9GD0 - chains I and O of the 16 polymer chains in the assembly; structure by electron microscopy, 2.80 A resolution.

[Chain I]
Molecule: 250-nt DNA strand
Organism: synthetic construct
Sequence (250 nucleotides; numbered -176 to 73; the number before each row is that of its first residue; numbers below 1 keep their minus sign (DC-176 is residue -176)):
  -176 CTGGAGAATC CCGGTGCCGA GGCCGCTCAA TTGGTCGTAG ACAGCTCTAG CACCGCTTAA
  -116 ACGCACGTAC GCGCTGTCCC CCGCGTTTTA ACCGCCAAGG GGATTACTCC CTAGTCTCCA
   -56 GGGAATTCCT CAATTGGTCG TAGACAGCTC TAGCACCGCT TAAACGCACG TACGCGCTGT
     4 CCCCCGCGTT TTAACCGCCA AGGGGATTAC TCCCTAGTCT CCAGGCACGT GTCAGATATA
    64 TACATCCTGT

[Chain O]
Molecule: Histone H3.2
Organism: Xenopus laevis
Reference sequence: P84233 (H32_XENLA); residues 0-135 here correspond to UniProt positions 1-136 (UniProt number = residue number + 1)
Sequence (136 residues; row label = number of the first residue in the row; numbering starts at 0):
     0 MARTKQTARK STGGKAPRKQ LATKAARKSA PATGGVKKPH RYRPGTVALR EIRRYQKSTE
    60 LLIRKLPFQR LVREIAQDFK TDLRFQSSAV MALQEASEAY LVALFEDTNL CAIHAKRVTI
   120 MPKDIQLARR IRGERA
Not modelled in the structure: 0-38, 135
Construct notes: conflict Ala102 (Gly103 in P84233)
Swiss-Prot annotation at these positions:
  - modified residue: Arg2 (Asymmetric dimethylarginine), Thr3 (Phosphothreonine), Lys4 (Allysine), Gln5 (5-glutamyl dopamine), Thr6 (Phosphothreonine), Arg8 (Citrulline), Lys9 (N6,N6,N6-trimethyllysine), Ser10 (ADP-ribosylserine), Thr11 (Phosphothreonine), Lys14 (N6-(2-hydroxyisobutyryl)lysine), Arg17 (Asymmetric dimethylarginine), Lys18 (N6-(2-hydroxyisobutyryl)lysine), Lys23 (N6-(2-hydroxyisobutyryl)lysine), Arg26 (Citrulline), Lys27 (N6,N6,N6-trimethyllysine), Ser28 (ADP-ribosylserine), Lys36 (N6,N6,N6-trimethyllysine), Lys37 (N6-methyllysine), Tyr41 (Phosphotyrosine), Lys56 (N6,N6,N6-trimethyllysine) and 8 more in UniProt
  - lipidation: Cys110 (S-palmitoyl cysteine)

[Chain I / chain O interface]
Contacting residue pairs (23; chain I residue first):
  DA-170(I) - His39(O)  sugar contact
  DA-170(I) - Tyr41(O)  hydrogen bond to the phosphate
  DA-169(I) - Tyr41(O)  sugar contact
  DA-169(I) - Arg49(O)  sugar contact
  DT-168(I) - Arg49(O)  phosphate contact
  DC-167(I) - Lys56(O)  salt bridge to the phosphate
  DC-95(I) - Pro43(O)  phosphate contact
  DC-95(I) - Gly44(O)  phosphate contact
  DG-94(I) - Arg40(O)  hydrogen bond to the sugar
  DG-94(I) - Tyr41(O)  sugar contact
  DG-94(I) - Pro43(O)  phosphate contact
  DG-94(I) - Gly44(O)  hydrogen bond to the phosphate
  DG-94(I) - Val46(O)  phosphate contact
  DG-94(I) - Ala47(O)  hydrogen bond to the phosphate
  DC-93(I) - Arg40(O)  hydrogen bond to the sugar
  DC-93(I) - Tyr41(O)  hydrogen bond to the phosphate
  DA-86(I) - Arg63(O)  hydrogen bond to the phosphate
  DA-86(I) - Leu65(O)  phosphate contact
  DA-86(I) - Pro66(O)  phosphate contact
  DA-86(I) - Arg69(O)  salt bridge to the phosphate
  DC-85(I) - Arg63(O)  salt bridge to the phosphate
  DC-85(I) - Lys64(O)  hydrogen bond to the phosphate
  DC-85(I) - Leu65(O)  hydrogen bond to the phosphate
Also at the interface, not in a pair above, chain I (10 interface residues in all): DC-96
Also at the interface, not in a pair above, chain O (17 interface residues in all): Arg42, Thr45, Thr118

[In short]
10 residues of chain I face 17 of chain O across their interface; the contacts include 9 hydrogen bonds and 3
salt bridges. Polar contacts include DG-94(I)-Arg40(O), DC-93(I)-Arg40(O) and DA-170(I)-Tyr41(O).
Chain I is a 250-nt DNA strand (synthetic construct) and chain O is Histone H3.2 (Xenopus laevis); the
structure, Structure of a hexasome-nucleosome complex with a dyad-to-dyad distance of 103 bp, was determined
by electron microscopy.
